Entry 7VV9 (X-ray diffraction, 1.60 A resolution); this record covers chains A and C.

[Chain A]
Protein: GTPase HRas
Source organism: Homo sapiens
Notes: EC 3.6.5.2
Reference sequence: P01112 (RASH_HUMAN); residues 1-170 here = UniProt positions 1-170
Amino-acid sequence (170 residues; each row starts with the number of its first residue):
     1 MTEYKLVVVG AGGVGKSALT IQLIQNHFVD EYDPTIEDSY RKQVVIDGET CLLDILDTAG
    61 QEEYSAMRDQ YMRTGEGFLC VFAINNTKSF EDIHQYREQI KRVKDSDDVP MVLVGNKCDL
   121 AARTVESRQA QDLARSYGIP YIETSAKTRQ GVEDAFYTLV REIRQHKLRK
Disordered / not traced: 167-170
Metal / ion sites: Mg2+: Ser17, Thr35 (together with GMP-PNP)
Small-molecule neighbours: GMP-PNP (GNP; phosphoaminophosphonic acid-guanylate ester): Ala11, Gly12, Gly13, Val14, Gly15, Lys16, Ser17, Ala18, Phe28, Val29, Asp30, Glu31, Tyr32, Asp33, Pro34, Thr35, Thr58, Ala59, Gly60, Gln61, Asn116, Lys117, Asp119, Leu120, Ser145, Ala146, Lys147
Swiss-Prot annotation at these positions:
  - region: His166 to Lys170 (Hypervariable region)
  - motif: Tyr32 to Tyr40 (Effector region)
  - binding site (GTP): Gly13 to Ala18, Val29 to Thr35, Ala59, Gly60, Asn116 to Asp119, Ser145 to Lys147
  - modified residue: Met1 (N-acetylmethionine), Thr2 (N-acetylthreonine), Cys118 (S-nitrosocysteine)
  - glycosylation: Thr35 (Microbial infection: O-linked (Glc) threonine)
  - cross-link: Lys170 (Glycyl lysine isopeptide (Lys-Gly) (interchain with G-Cter in ubiquitin))
  - natural variant: Gly12 (G12A: In CSTLO; G12C: In CSTLO; G12D: In CSTLO; G12E: In CSTLO; G12S: In CSTLO and CMEMS; G12V: In CSTLO, bladder carcinoma and CMEMS), Gly13 (G13C: In CSTLO; G13D: In CSTLO; G13R: In SFM), Gln22 (Q22K: In CMEMS), Glu37 (E37EE: In CSTLO), Thr58 (T58I: In CSTLO), Gln61 (Q61K: In NMTC2; Q61L: In melanoma), Glu63 (E63K: In CMEMS), Ser89 (S89C: Found in a patient with severe fetal hydrops and pleural effusion; uncertain significance), Lys117 (K117R: In CSTLO), Ala146 (A146T: In CSTLO; A146V: In CSTLO)
  - mutagenesis: Ser17 (S17N: Dominant negative. Prevents PLCE1 EGF-induced recruitment to plasma membrane. No effect on subcellular location of isoform 2), Asn26 (N26G: Loss of interaction with PLCE1; when associated with V-12), Val29 (V29A: No effect on interaction with PLCE1; when associated with V-12), Tyr32 (Y32F: Loss of interaction and recruitment to plasma membrane of PLCE1; when associated with V-12), Pro34 (P34G: No effect on interaction with PLCE1; when associated with V-12), Thr35 (T35S: Loss of interaction with PLCE1; when associated with V-12), Glu37 (E37G: No effect on interaction with PLCE1; when associated with V-12), Asp38 (D38N: No effect on interaction with PLCE1; when associated with V-12), Ser39 (S39C: No effect on interaction with PLCE1; when associated with V-12), Ala59 (A59T: Loss of GTPase activity and creation of an autophosphorylation site), Gln61 (Q61I: Moderately increased transformation of cultured cell lines; Q61R: Promotes interaction with SHOC2 and PP1C; Q61V: Strongly increased transformation of cultured cell lines), Ala83 (A83T: GTP-binding activity reduced by factor of 30), 5 further mutagenesis entries in UniProt
Reported in the primary citation:
  - mutagenesis - G12V: increased binding to Target of rapamycin complex 2 subunit MAPKAP1 (chain C)
  - mutagenesis - Q61L: decreased binding to Target of rapamycin complex 2 subunit MAPKAP1 (chain C)
  - self-association interface (contacts with another copy of this molecule): Tyr4, Glu49, Arg123, Glu126, Ser127, Arg128, Arg164
  - mutagenesis - G12V/E49A/E126A: increased signaling

[Chain C]
Protein: Target of rapamycin complex 2 subunit MAPKAP1
Source organism: Homo sapiens
Reference sequence: Q9BPZ7 (SIN1_HUMAN); residues 275-360 here = UniProt positions 275-360
Amino-acid sequence (86 residues; numbered 275 to 360; the number before each row is that of its first residue):
   275 SKESLFVRIN AAHGFSLIQV DNTKVTMKEI LLKAVKRRKG SQKVSGPQYR LEKQSEPNVA
   335 VDLDSTLESQ SAWEFCLVRE NSSRAD
Disordered / not traced: 275-276, 316-319, 359-360
Swiss-Prot annotation at these positions:
  - modified residue (Phosphoserine): Ser315, Ser356
  - mutagenesis: His287 (H287A: Does not affect interaction with KRAS), Leu291 (L291D: Decreased interaction with KRAS), Arg311 (R311E: Does not affect interaction with KRAS), Arg312 (R312E: Decreased interaction with KRAS)
Reported in the primary citation:
  - mutagenesis - R311A, R311K: decreased signaling in response to phosphorylation of NDRG1

[Chain A / chain C interface]
Residue-residue contacts (28):
  Gln25(A) - Arg312(C)  hydrogen bond (side chain-backbone)
  Asp33(A) - Arg311(C)  salt bridge
  Ile36(A) - Phe280(C)  hydrophobic
  Ile36(A) - Leu291(C)  hydrophobic
  Ile36(A) - Gln293(C)
  Glu37(A) - Phe289(C)
  Glu37(A) - Ser290(C)
  Glu37(A) - Leu291(C)  hydrogen bond (backbone-backbone)
  Asp38(A) - Phe289(C)
  Asp38(A) - Ser290(C)  hydrogen bond
  Asp38(A) - Leu291(C)
  Asp38(A) - Arg311(C)  salt bridge
  Ser39(A) - His287(C)
  Ser39(A) - Gly288(C)
  Ser39(A) - Phe289(C)  hydrogen bond (backbone-backbone)
  Ser39(A) - Arg312(C)  hydrogen bond (backbone-side chain)
  Tyr40(A) - His287(C)
  Tyr40(A) - Arg311(C)
  Tyr40(A) - Arg312(C)
  Arg41(A) - Ala286(C)  hydrogen bond (side chain-backbone)
  Arg41(A) - His287(C)  hydrogen bond (backbone-backbone)
  Arg41(A) - Gly288(C)
  Leu56(A) - Phe289(C)  hydrophobic
  Glu63(A) - Glu277(C)
  Glu63(A) - Ser278(C)  hydrogen bond (side chain-backbone)
  Tyr64(A) - Glu277(C)
  Tyr64(A) - Ser278(C)  hydrogen bond (side chain-backbone)
  Met67(A) - Phe280(C)  hydrophobic
Also at the interface, not in a pair above, chain A (13 interface residues in all): Glu31
Also at the interface, not in a pair above, chain C (14 interface residues in all): Lys310, Lys313
The authors on this interface:
  - specific contacts: Asp33(A)-Arg311(C), Asp38(A)-Arg311(C), Tyr40(A)-Arg312(C) (cation-pi contact)
  - interface residues, chain A: Ile36(A), Tyr64(A), Met67(A)
  - interface residues, chain C: Leu291(C), Arg312(C)
  - hot spots on chain C (mutagenesis) - R311A: abolished binding to GTPase HRas (chain A)

[In short]
13 residues of chain A and 14 residues of chain C are in contact; the contacts include 9 hydrogen bonds and 2
salt bridges. Polar contacts include Asp33(A)-Arg311(C), Asp38(A)-Arg311(C) and Gln25(A)-Arg312(C). The
authors report contacts between Asp33(A) and Arg311(C) and Asp38(A) and Arg311(C); a cation-pi contact between
Tyr40(A) and Arg312(C). From the paper: R311A and R311K of chain C reduce signaling in response to
phosphorylation of NDRG1; interface residues Ile36(A), Tyr64(A) and Leu291(C) among others; 5 substitutions
were tested in all.
Here chain A is GTPase HRas and chain C is Target of rapamycin complex 2 subunit MAPKAP1, both from Homo
sapiens. Entry 7VV9 (Crystal Structure of HRas(GMPPNP-bound) in complex with the Ras-binding domain(RBD) of
SIN1) was determined by X-ray diffraction together with 7VV8, 7VVB and 7VVG from the same study.
